PDB entry 3U3L | X-ray diffraction, 1.57 A resolution | chain C

[Chain C]
Protein: Tablysin 15
From: Tabanus yao
UniProt: F8QQG5 (F8QQG5_9DIPT); residues 1-232 here correspond to UniProt positions 24-255 (UniProt number = residue number + 23)
Amino-acid sequence (233 residues; row label = number of the first residue in the row; numbering starts at 0):
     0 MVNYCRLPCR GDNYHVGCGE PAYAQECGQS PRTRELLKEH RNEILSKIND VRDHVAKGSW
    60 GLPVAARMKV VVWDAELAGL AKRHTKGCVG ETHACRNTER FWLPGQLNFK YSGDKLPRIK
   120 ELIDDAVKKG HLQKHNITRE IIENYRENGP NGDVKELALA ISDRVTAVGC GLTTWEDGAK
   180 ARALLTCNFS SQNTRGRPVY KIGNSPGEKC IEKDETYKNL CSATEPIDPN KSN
Disordered / not traced: 0, 149-150
Differences from the reference sequence: expression tag (0); conflict E142 (Gly165 in F8QQG5), E175 (Gln198 in F8QQG5), S221 (Pro244 in F8QQG5)
Modified residues: Mse0 (selenomethionine); Mse67 (selenomethionine; parent Met)
Disulfides: C4-C17, C8-C94, C26-C87, C169-C186, C209-C220
Metal / ion sites: praseodymium ion: E34 (together with citric acid)
Swiss-Prot annotation at these positions:
  - motif: R9 to D11 (Cell attachment site)
  - binding site (leukotriene E4): W59, H130, K133
What the authors report for this chain:
  - contacts within the chain: C8-D11 (backbone contact)
  - binding site for palmitic acid: I43, I47, V50, H53, W59, L106, F108, I122, V126, H130, L184

[Summary]
From UniProt: 3 leukotriene E4-binding residues. The paper reports a binding site for palmitic acid at I43,
I47 and V50 among others; contacts within the chain involving C4, C17 and C8 among others.
Chain C is Tablysin 15 (Tabanus yao); the structure, Crystal structure of the selenomethionine derivative of
tablysin-15, was determined by X-ray diffraction (same publication as 3U3N and 3U3U).
